6S8J - chains A and B of the 12 polymer chains in the assembly; structure by electron microscopy, 2.91 A resolution.

# Chain A
Name: Envelope Glycoprotein 1
Organism: Ebola virus
Chain sequence (323 residues; row label = number of the first residue in the row):
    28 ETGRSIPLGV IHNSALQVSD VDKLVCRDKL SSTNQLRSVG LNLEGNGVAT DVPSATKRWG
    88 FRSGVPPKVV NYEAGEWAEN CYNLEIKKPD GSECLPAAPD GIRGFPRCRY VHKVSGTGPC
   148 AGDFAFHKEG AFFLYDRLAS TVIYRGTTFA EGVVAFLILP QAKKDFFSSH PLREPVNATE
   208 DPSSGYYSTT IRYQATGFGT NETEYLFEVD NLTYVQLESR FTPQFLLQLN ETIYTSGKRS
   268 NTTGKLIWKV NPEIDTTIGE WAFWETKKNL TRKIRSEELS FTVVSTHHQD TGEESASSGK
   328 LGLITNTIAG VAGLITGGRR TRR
Disordered / not traced: 28-31, 195-212, 236-350
Cystine bridges: Cys108-Cys135, Cys121-Cys147

# Chain B
Name: Envelope glycoprotein
Organism: Ebola virus
Reference sequence: A0A0U3BWW0 (A0A0U3BWW0_9MONO); residues 502-632 here = UniProt positions 502-632
Chain sequence (168 residues; row label = number of the first residue in the row):
   502 EAIVNAQPKC NPNLHYWTTQ DEGAAIGLAW IPYFGPAAEG IYIEGLMHNQ DGLICGLRQL
   562 ANETTQALQL FLRATTELRT FSILNRKAID FLLQRWGGTC HILGPDCCIE PHDWTKNITD
   622 KIDQIIHDFV DGSGYIPEAP RDGQAYVRKD GEWVLLSTFL GTHHHHHH
Disordered / not traced: 502, 613-669
Sequence notes: expression tag (633-669)
Cystine bridges: Cys511-Cys556, Cys601-Cys608
Covalently attached groups: N-acetylglucosamine (NAG) linked to Asn563

# Interface between chain A and chain B
Pairs across the interface - 80 pairs, chain A then chain B:
  Ser32(A) with Ala568(B)
  Ile33(A) with Thr565(B); Lys588(B), hydrogen bond (backbone-side chain)
  Pro34(A) with Leu561(B), hydrophobic
  Ser41(A) with Asp552(B)
  Leu43(A) with Ile504(B), hydrophobic; Leu558(B), hydrophobic; Leu561(B), hydrophobic
  Gln44(A) with Ala503(B)
  Val48(A) with Gln595(B)
  Leu51(A) with Gln595(B); Arg596(B); Asp607(B); Cys609(B), hydrophobic
  Val52(A) with Arg596(B), hydrogen bond (backbone-side chain)
  Cys53(A) with Arg596(B); Cys609(B), disulfide
  Asp55(A) with Arg596(B), salt bridge
  Leu63(A) with Leu585(B); Ala589(B), hydrophobic
  Ser65(A) with Leu585(B)
  Asn69(A) with Arg559(B)
  Gly72(A) with Cys511(B); Asn512(B), hydrogen bond (backbone-backbone); Arg559(B)
  Asn73(A) with Gln508(B); Pro509(B); Lys510(B), hydrogen bond (backbone-backbone); Arg559(B)
  Gly74(A) with Lys510(B)
  Lys95(A) with Leu573(B), hydrogen bond (side chain-backbone); Thr576(B), hydrogen bond (side chain-backbone); Glu578(B); Leu579(B)
  Val96(A) with Leu579(B), hydrogen bond (backbone-backbone); Arg580(B); Thr581(B), hydrogen bond (backbone-backbone)
  Val97(A) with Thr581(B); Ile584(B), hydrophobic
  Asn98(A) with Thr581(B), hydrogen bond (backbone-backbone); Phe582(B)
  Glu100(A) with Thr519(B), hydrogen bond (backbone-side chain); Leu585(B)
  Ala101(A) with Trp518(B); Thr519(B)
  Gly102(A) with Tyr517(B); Trp518(B), hydrogen bond (backbone-backbone)
  Glu103(A) with Leu515(B); His516(B); Trp518(B), hydrogen bond (backbone-side chain); Arg559(B), salt bridge
  Trp104(A) with His516(B), hydrogen bond (backbone-backbone); Tyr517(B); Trp518(B); Glu545(B)
  Pro126(A) with Arg580(B)
  Asp127(A) with Arg580(B), hydrogen bond (backbone-side chain)
  Phe132(A) with Trp518(B), hydrophobic
  Pro133(A) with Trp518(B), hydrophobic
  Arg134(A) with Trp518(B); Tyr543(B); Glu545(B), salt bridge
  Gly157(A) with Thr566(B); Gln570(B), hydrogen bond (backbone-side chain)
  Phe159(A) with Leu569(B), hydrophobic; Leu573(B), hydrophobic
  Asp163(A) with Tyr543(B), hydrogen bond
  Arg164(A) with Trp518(B); Ile542(B); Tyr543(B)
  Leu165(A) with Arg580(B)
  Val180(A) with Ala562(B), hydrophobic; Thr566(B)
  Val181(A) with Thr565(B)
  Phe183(A) with Ile584(B), hydrophobic; Leu585(B), hydrophobic
  Leu184(A) with Leu558(B), hydrophobic
  Phe193(A) with Met548(B), hydrophobic; Leu554(B), hydrophobic
  Phe194(A) with Tyr517(B), hydrogen bond (backbone-side chain)
Also at the interface, not in a pair above, chain A (55 interface residues in all): Leu35, Gly36, Val45, Leu57, Arg64, Leu68, Tyr99, Gly128, Ile129, Ala158, Thr168, Ala182, Asp192
Also at the interface, not in a pair above, chain B (48 interface residues in all): Thr520, Glu540, Glu564, Arg574, Phe592, Pro606
Inter-chain disulfides: Cys53(A)-Cys609(B)

# In short
The interface between chain A and chain B involves 55 residues on one side and 48 on the other, with 1
disulfide bond, 17 hydrogen bonds and 3 salt bridges. Polar contacts include Asp55(A)-Arg596(B),
Glu103(A)-Arg559(B) and Arg134(A)-Glu545(B). N-acetylglucosamine is covalently linked to Asn563(B).
Here chain A is Envelope Glycoprotein 1 and chain B is Envelope glycoprotein, both from Ebola virus. Entry
6S8J (Structure of ZEBOV GP in complex with 5T0180 antibody) was determined by electron microscopy (same
publication as 6S8D).
